PDB entry 9CK5 | electron microscopy, 3.00 A resolution | chains A and C of the 16 polymer chains in the assembly

[Chain A (and C)]
Protein: RuBisCO large subunit
From: Anthoceros agrestis
Notes: EC 4.1.1.39; chain C of this document is another copy of the same molecule, construct and numbering; everything in this record applies to it too
Amino-acid sequence (475 residues; numbered 1 to 475; the number before each row is that of its first residue):
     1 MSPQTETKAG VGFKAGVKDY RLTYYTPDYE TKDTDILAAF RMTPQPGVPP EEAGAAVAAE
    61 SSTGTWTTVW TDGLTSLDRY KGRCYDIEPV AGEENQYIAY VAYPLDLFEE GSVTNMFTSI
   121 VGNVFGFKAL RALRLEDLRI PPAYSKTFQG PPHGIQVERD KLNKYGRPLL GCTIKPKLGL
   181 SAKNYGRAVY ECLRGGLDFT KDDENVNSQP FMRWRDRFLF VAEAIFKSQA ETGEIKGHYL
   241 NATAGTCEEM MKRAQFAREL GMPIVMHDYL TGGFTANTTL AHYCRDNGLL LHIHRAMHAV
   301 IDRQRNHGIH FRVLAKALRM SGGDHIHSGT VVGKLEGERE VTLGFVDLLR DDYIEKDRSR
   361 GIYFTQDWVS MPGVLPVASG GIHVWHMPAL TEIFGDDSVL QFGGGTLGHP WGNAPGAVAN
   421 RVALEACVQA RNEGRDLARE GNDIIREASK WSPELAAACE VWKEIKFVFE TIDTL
Unresolved in the structure: 1-11
Modified residues: Lys201 (lysine nz-carboxylic acid; KCX)
Ion coordination: Mg2+: Lys201, Glu204 (together with 2-carboxyarabinitol-1,5-diphosphate)
Residues lining bound ligands:
  - 2-carboxyarabinitol-1,5-diphosphate (CAP), molecule 1: Thr65, Trp66, Asn123
  - 2-carboxyarabinitol-1,5-diphosphate (CAP), molecule 2: Thr173, Lys175, Lys177, Lys201, Asp203, Glu204, His294, Arg295, His298, His327, Gly329, Lys334, Leu335, Ser379, Gly380, Gly381, Gly403, Gly404

[How chain A and chain C interact]
Residue-residue contacts (5; chain A residue first):
  Lys183(A) - Asp160(C)
  Arg213(A) - Arg285(C)
  Arg215(A) - Asp286(C)
  Asp216(A) - Val157(C)
  Asp216(A) - Lys161(C)  salt bridge
Interface residues without a listed pair, chain C (8 interface residues in all): Tyr165, Asn287, Gly288

[Summary]
4 residues of chain A face 8 of chain C across their interface; the contacts include 1 salt bridge. Its one
salt-bridged contact is Asp216(A)-Lys161(C). Ligands of chain A: 2-carboxyarabinitol-1,5-diphosphate.
Lys201(A) and Glu204(A) form the Mg2+ site.
Chain A and chain C are both RuBisCO large subunit (Anthoceros agrestis); the structure, Anthoceros agrestis
Rubisco assembled with RbcX1, RbcX2, Raf1, Raf2 and BSD2, was determined by electron microscopy together with
9CHZ, 9CI1 and 9CI2 from the same study.
